PDB entry 5YKW | X-ray diffraction, 2.08 A resolution | chains A and B

[Chain A]
Name: Thioredoxin-3, mitochondrial
Organism: Saccharomyces cerevisiae (strain ATCC 204508 / S288c)
UniProtKB: P25372 (TRX3_YEAST); residues -1 to 104 here correspond to UniProt positions 22-127 (UniProt number = residue number + 23)
Chain sequence (106 residues; row label = number of the first residue in the row; numbers below 1 keep their minus sign (Ser-1 is residue -1)):
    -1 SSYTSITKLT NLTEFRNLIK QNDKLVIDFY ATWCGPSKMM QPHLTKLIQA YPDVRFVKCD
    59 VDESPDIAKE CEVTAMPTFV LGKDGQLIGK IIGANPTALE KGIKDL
Differences from the reference sequence: engineered mutation Ser35 (Cys58 in P25372)
UniProt features mapped onto this chain:
  - active site: Cys32 (Nucleophile)
  - site: Asp26 (Deprotonates C-terminal active site Cys), Gly33 (Contributes to redox potential value), Pro34 (Contributes to redox potential value)

[Chain B]
Name: peptide THR-PRO-VAL-CYS-THR-THR-GLU-VAL
Organism: Saccharomyces cerevisiae S288c
Chain sequence (8 residues; row label = number of the first residue in the row):
    68 TPVCTTEV

[Chain A / chain B interface]
Inter-chain disulfides: Cys32(A)-Cys71(B)
Residue-residue contacts - 16 pairs, chain A then chain B:
  Cys32(A) - Cys71(B)  disulfide
  Pro34(A) - Thr68(B)
  Pro34(A) - Pro69(B)
  Pro34(A) - Val70(B)
  Pro34(A) - Cys71(B)
  Thr72(A) - Thr72(B)
  Thr72(A) - Thr73(B)  hydrogen bond (backbone-backbone)
  Ala73(A) - Cys71(B)
  Met74(A) - Val70(B)
  Met74(A) - Cys71(B)  hydrogen bond (backbone-backbone)
  Met74(A) - Thr73(B)
  Pro75(A) - Pro69(B)
  Ile90(A) - Val70(B)  hydrophobic
  Gly91(A) - Pro69(B)
  Gly91(A) - Val70(B)
  Ala92(A) - Pro69(B)  hydrogen bond (backbone-backbone)
Other interface residues (no listed pair), chain A (12 interface residues in all): Trp31, Gly33, Met37

[In short]
12 residues of chain A and 6 residues of chain B are in contact; the contacts include 1 disulfide bond and 3
hydrogen bonds. Backbone hydrogen bonds pair Thr72(A)-Thr73(B), Met74(A)-Cys71(B) and Ala92(A)-Pro69(B). From
UniProt: active-site residue Cys32(A) on chain A.
Chain A is Thioredoxin-3, mitochondrial (Saccharomyces cerevisiae (strain ATCC 204508 / S288c)) and chain B is
peptide THR-PRO-VAL-CYS-THR-THR-GLU-VAL (Saccharomyces cerevisiae S288c); the structure, Structural basis of
the thiol resolving mechanism in yeast mitochondrial 1-Cys peroxiredoxin via glutathione/thioredoxin systems,
was determined by X-ray diffraction.
